Entry 3J3T (electron microscopy, 9.00 A resolution (very low resolution: no residue pairs are listed; an interface is given only as per-side residue counts)); this record covers chains 2 and C of the 12 polymer chains in the assembly.

[Chain 2]
Name: Adapter protein MecA 1
Source organism: Bacillus subtilis
UniProt: P37958 (MECA1_BACSU); residues 1-218 here = UniProt positions 1-218
Sequence (218 residues; numbered 1 to 218; the number before each row is that of its first residue):
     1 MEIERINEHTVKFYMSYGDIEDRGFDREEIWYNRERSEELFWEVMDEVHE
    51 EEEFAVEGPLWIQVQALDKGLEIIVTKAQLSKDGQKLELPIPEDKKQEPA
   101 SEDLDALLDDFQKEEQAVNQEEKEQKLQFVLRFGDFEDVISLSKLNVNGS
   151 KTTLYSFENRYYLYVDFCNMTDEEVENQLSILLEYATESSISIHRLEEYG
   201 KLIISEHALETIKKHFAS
Not modelled in the structure: 1-124

[Chain C]
Name: Negative regulator of genetic competence ClpC/MecB
Source organism: Bacillus subtilis
UniProt: P37571 (CLPC_BACSU); residues 1-810 here = UniProt positions 1-810
Sequence (810 residues; each row starts with the number of its first residue):
     1 MMFGRFTERAQKVLALAQEEALRLGHNNIGTEHILLGLVREGEGIAAKAL
    51 QALGLGSEKIQKEVESLIGRGQEMSQTIHYTPRAKKVIELSMDEARKLGH
   101 SYVGTEHILLGLIREGEGVAARVLNNLGVSLNKARQQVLQLLGSNETGSS
   151 AAGTNSNANTPTLDSLARDLTAIAKEDSLDPVIGRSKEIQRVIEVLSRRT
   201 KNNPVLIGEPGVGKTAIAEGLAQQIINNEVPEILRDKRVMTLDMGTVVAG
   251 TKYRGEFEDRLKKVMDEIRQAGNIILFIDALHTLIGAGGAEGAIDASNIL
   301 KPSLARGELQCIGATTLDEYRKYIEKDAALERRFQPIQVDQPSVDESIQI
   351 LQGLRDRYEAHHRVSITDDAIEAAVKLSDRYISDRFLPDKAIDLIDEAGS
   401 KVRLRSFTTPPNLKELEQKLDEVRKEKDAAVQSQEFEKAASLRDTEQRLR
   451 EQVEDTKKSWKEKQGQENSEVTVDDIAMVVSSWTGVPVSKIAQTETDKLL
   501 NMENILHSRVIGQDEAVVAVAKAVRRARAGLKDPKRPIGSFIFLGPTGVG
   551 KTELARALAESIFGDEESMIRIDMSEYMEKHSTSRLVGSPPGYVGYDEGG
   601 QLTEKVRRKPYSVVLLDEIEKAHPDVFNILLQVLEDGRLTDSKGRTVDFR
   651 NTILIMTSNVGASELKRNKYVGFNVQDETQNHKDMKDKVMGELKRAFRPE
   701 FINRIDEIIVFHSLEKKHLTEIVSLMSDQLTKRLKEQDLSIELTDAAKAK
   751 VAEEGVDLEYGARPLRRAIQKHVEDRLSEELLRGNIHKGQHIVLDVEDGE
   801 FVVKTTAKTN
Not modelled in the structure: 1-2, 485-491, 808-810
Differences from the reference sequence: engineered mutation Ala-280 (Glu in P37571)
Swiss-Prot annotation at these positions:
  - binding site (ATP): Gly-208 to Thr-215, Gly-545 to Thr-552

[Interface between chain 2 and chain C]
At this resolution (9 A) residue pairs are not listed: 15 residues of chain 2 and 18 of chain C lie at the interface.

[In short]
15 residues of chain 2 face 18 of chain C across their interface. Curated annotation (UniProt) lists 16
ATP-binding residues on chain C.
Chain 2 is Adapter protein MecA 1 and chain C is Negative regulator of genetic competence ClpC/MecB, both from
Bacillus subtilis; the structure, Structural dynamics of the MecA-ClpC complex revealed by cryo-EM, was
determined by electron microscopy (same publication as 3J3R, 3J3S and 3J3U).
